PDB entry 2ON5 | X-ray diffraction, 1.90 A resolution | chains A and G

# Chain A (and G)
Protein: Na Glutathione S-transferase 2
From: Necator americanus
Notes: chain G of this document is another copy of the same molecule, construct and numbering; everything in this record applies to it too
Amino-acid sequence (206 residues; each row starts with the number of its first residue):
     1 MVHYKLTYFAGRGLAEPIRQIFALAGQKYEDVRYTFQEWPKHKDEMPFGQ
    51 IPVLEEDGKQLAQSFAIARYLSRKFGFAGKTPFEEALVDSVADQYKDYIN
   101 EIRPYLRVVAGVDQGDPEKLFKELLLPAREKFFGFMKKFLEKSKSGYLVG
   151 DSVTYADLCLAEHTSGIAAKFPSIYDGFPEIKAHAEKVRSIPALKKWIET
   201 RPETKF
Ligand contacts: glutathione (GSH): Y8, F9, L14, W39, K43, G49, Q50, I51, P52, Q63, S64, F65, K96
From the paper describing this entry:
  - catalytic residues: Y8
  - binding site for glutathione: Y8, W39, I51, S64, D97
  - contacts within the chain: E162-R201 (salt bridge)

# How chain A and chain G interact
Residue-residue contacts (64):
  P47(A) - F135(G)
  F48(A) - S90(G)
  F48(A) - Q94(G)
  F48(A) - F135(G)
  F48(A) - M136(G)  hydrophobic
  F48(A) - F139(G)  hydrophobic
  K59(A) - F83(G)
  Q60(A) - F83(G)
  Q60(A) - L87(G)
  L61(A) - A86(G)
  L61(A) - L87(G)
  L61(A) - S90(G)
  A62(A) - S90(G)
  Q63(A) - S90(G)
  Q63(A) - D93(G)
  Q63(A) - Q94(G)  hydrogen bond
  Q63(A) - D97(G)  hydrogen bond
  F65(A) - D93(G)
  A66(A) - A86(G)
  A66(A) - D89(G)
  A66(A) - S90(G)
  A66(A) - D93(G)
  R69(A) - R69(G)
  R69(A) - D89(G)  salt bridge
  Y70(A) - P82(G)
  Y70(A) - F83(G)
  Y70(A) - A86(G)  hydrophobic
  R73(A) - R73(G)
  R73(A) - P82(G)
  R73(A) - E85(G)  salt bridge
  P82(A) - Y70(G)
  P82(A) - R73(G)
  F83(A) - K59(G)
  F83(A) - Q60(G)
  F83(A) - L61(G)  hydrophobic
  F83(A) - Y70(G)
  E85(A) - R73(G)  salt bridge
  A86(A) - L61(G)
  A86(A) - A66(G)
  A86(A) - Y70(G)  hydrophobic
  L87(A) - Q60(G)
  D89(A) - A66(G)
  D89(A) - R69(G)  salt bridge
  S90(A) - F48(G)
  S90(A) - L61(G)
  S90(A) - A62(G)
  S90(A) - Q63(G)
  S90(A) - A66(G)
  D93(A) - Q63(G)
  D93(A) - F65(G)
  D93(A) - A66(G)
  D93(A) - K96(G)  salt bridge
  Q94(A) - F48(G)
  Q94(A) - Q63(G)
  K96(A) - D93(G)  salt bridge
  D97(A) - Q63(G)
  N100(A) - N100(G)
  R103(A) - N100(G)
  F135(A) - P47(G)
  F135(A) - F48(G)
  M136(A) - F48(G)  hydrophobic
  K138(A) - M46(G)
  K138(A) - P47(G)  hydrogen bond (side chain-backbone)
  F139(A) - F48(G)  hydrophobic
Other interface residues (no listed pair), chain A (31 interface residues in all): G49, V91
Other interface residues (no listed pair), chain G (32 interface residues in all): G49, Q50, E56, V91

# Summary
31 residues of chain A face 32 of chain G across their interface; the contacts include 3 hydrogen bonds and 6
salt bridges. Among the polar pairs are R69(A)-D89(G), R73(A)-E85(G) and D93(A)-K96(G). Bound to chain A:
glutathione. From the paper: the catalytic residue Y8(A); a binding site for glutathione at Y8(A), W39(A) and
I51(A) among others.
Chain A and chain G are both Na Glutathione S-transferase 2 (Necator americanus); the structure, Structure of
NaGST-2, was determined by X-ray diffraction together with 2ON7 from the same study.
